PDB entry 1Z1G | X-ray diffraction, 4.40 A resolution (low resolution: residue-level contacts below are approximate; hydrogen-bond / salt-bridge calls are withheld) | chains L and C of the 12 polymer chains in the assembly

Chain L:
Molecule: 29-nt DNA strand
Sequence (29 nucleotides; numbered 1 to 29; the number before each row is that of its first residue):
     1 GATCCAACTT TGTTGAATAA AGCTGGCAA

Chain C:
Name: Integrase
Source organism: Enterobacteria phage lambda
UniProtKB: P03700 (VINT_LAMBD); residues 1-356 here = UniProt positions 1-356
Chain sequence (356 residues; row label = number of the first residue in the row):
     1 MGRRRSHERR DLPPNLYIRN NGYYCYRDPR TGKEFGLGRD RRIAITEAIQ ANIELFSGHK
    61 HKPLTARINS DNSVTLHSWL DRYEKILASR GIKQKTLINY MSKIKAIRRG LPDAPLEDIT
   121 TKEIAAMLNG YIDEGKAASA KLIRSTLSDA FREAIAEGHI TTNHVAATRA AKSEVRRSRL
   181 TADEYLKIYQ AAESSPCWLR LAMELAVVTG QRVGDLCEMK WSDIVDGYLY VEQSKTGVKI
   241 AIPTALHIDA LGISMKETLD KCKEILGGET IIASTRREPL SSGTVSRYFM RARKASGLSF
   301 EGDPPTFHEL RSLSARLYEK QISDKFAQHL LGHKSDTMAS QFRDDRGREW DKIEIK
Not modelled in the structure: 1-7
Modified / non-standard residues: Mse-1 (selenomethionine); Mse-101, Mse-127, Mse-203, Mse-219, Mse-255, Mse-290, Mse-338 (selenomethionine; parent Met)
Differences from the reference sequence: modified residue (1, 101, 127, 203, 219, 255, 290, 338); engineered mutation Phe-342 (Tyr in P03700)
Curated features (UniProtKB/Swiss-Prot):
  - active site: Arg-212, Lys-235, His-308, Arg-311, His-333
  - mutagenesis: Glu-47 (E47A: Complete loss of interaction with the integrase)
What the authors report for this chain:
  - binding site for the 25-nt DNA strand: Asn-15, Asn-20
  - binding site for the 25-nt DNA strand: Glu-34, Gly-36
  - specificity-determining residues: Tyr-17, Arg-27
  - mutagenesis - Y342F: abolished catalytic activity (citing earlier work)

Chain L / chain C interface:
Contacting residue pairs (34; chain L residue first):
  DT14(L) with Lys-172(C)
  DG15(L) with Lys-172(C)
  DT18(L) with Arg-90(C); Tyr-100(C); Arg-152(C)
  DA19(L) with Arg-90(C); Ile-92(C); Thr-96(C); Tyr-100(C)
  DA20(L) with Ile-92(C); Lys-93(C); Thr-96(C); Asn-99(C); Lys-235(C)
  DA21(L) with Lys-93(C); Asn-99(C); Ser-234(C); Lys-235(C)
  DG22(L) with Lys-95(C); Arg-212(C); Gly-214(C); His-308(C)
  DC23(L) with Lys-95(C); Val-213(C); Ser-286(C); Thr-306(C); Phe-307(C); His-308(C)
  DT24(L) with Ser-286(C); Mse-290(C); Arg-293(C); Thr-306(C)
  DG25(L) with Arg-287(C)
  DG26(L) with Arg-287(C)
Interface residues without a listed pair, chain L (12 interface residues in all): DA17
Interface residues without a listed pair, chain C (28 interface residues in all): Leu-142, Arg-144, Ser-145, Arg-177, Ser-282, Gly-283, Glu-309

Summary:
Chain L and chain C form an interface of 12 and 28 residues respectively. From UniProt: 5 active-site residues
and one mutagenesis site on chain C. From the paper: a binding site for the 25-nt DNA strand at Asn-15(C),
Asn-20(C) and Glu-34(C) among others; Y342F of chain C abolishes catalytic activity.
Chain L is a 29-nt DNA strand and chain C is Integrase (Enterobacteria phage lambda); the structure, Crystal
structure of a lambda integrase tetramer bound to a Holliday junction, was determined by X-ray diffraction,
deposited together with 1Z19 and 1Z1B.
